Entry 8RIV (X-ray diffraction, 2.78 A resolution); this record covers chains C and E of the 6 polymer chains in the assembly.

Chain C:
Name: Tubulin alpha-1B chain
Source organism: Bos taurus
UniProtKB: P81947 (TBA1B_BOVIN); residues 1-451 here = UniProt positions 1-451
Amino-acid sequence (451 residues; numbered 1 to 451; the number before each row is that of its first residue):
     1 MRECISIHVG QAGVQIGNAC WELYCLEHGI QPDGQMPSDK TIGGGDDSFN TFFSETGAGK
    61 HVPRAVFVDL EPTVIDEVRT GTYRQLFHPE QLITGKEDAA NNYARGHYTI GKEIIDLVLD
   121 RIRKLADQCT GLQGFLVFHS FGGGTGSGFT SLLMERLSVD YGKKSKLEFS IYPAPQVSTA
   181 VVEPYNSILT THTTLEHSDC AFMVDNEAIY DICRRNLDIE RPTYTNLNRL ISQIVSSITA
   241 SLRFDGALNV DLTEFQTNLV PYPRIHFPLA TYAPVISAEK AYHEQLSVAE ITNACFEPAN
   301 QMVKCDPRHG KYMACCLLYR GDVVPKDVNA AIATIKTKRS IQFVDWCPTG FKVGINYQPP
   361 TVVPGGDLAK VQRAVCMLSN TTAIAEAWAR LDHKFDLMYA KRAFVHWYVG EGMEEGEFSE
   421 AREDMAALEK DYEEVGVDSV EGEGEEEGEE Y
Unresolved in the structure: 441-451
Ion coordination: Ca2+: Asp39, Thr41, Gly44, Glu55; Mg2+: Glu71 (together with GTP)
Ligand contacts:
  - A1H01 ((4-fluoranyl-2-methyl-1H-indol-5-yl) 3,4,5-trimethoxybenzenesulfonate): Thr179, Ala180, Val181
  - GTP (guanosine-5'-triphosphate): Gly10, Gln11, Ala12, Gln15, Ile16, Asp69, Asp98, Ala99, Ala100, Asn101, Ser140, Gly142, Gly143, Gly144, Thr145, Gly146, Ile171, Pro173, Val177, Ser178, Thr179, Glu183, Asn206, Tyr224, Leu227, Asn228, Ile231

Chain E:
Name: Stathmin-4
Source organism: Rattus norvegicus
UniProtKB: P63043 (STMN4_RAT); residues 5-145 here correspond to UniProt positions 49-189 (UniProt number = residue number + 44)
Amino-acid sequence (143 residues; numbered 3 to 145; the number before each row is that of its first residue):
     3 MADMEVIELN KCTSGQSFEV ILKPPSFDGV PEFNASLPRR RDPSLEEIQK KLEAAEERRK
    63 YQEAELLKHL AEKREHEREV IQKAIEENNN FIKMAKEKLA QKMESNKENR EAHLAAMLER
   123 LQEKDKHAEE VRKNKELKEE ASR
Unresolved in the structure: 3-5, 29-43, 143-145
Construct notes: initiating methionine (3); expression tag (4)
UniProt features mapped onto this chain:
  - modified residue: Ser46 (Phosphoserine)
Ion coordination: Ca2+ near Asp44 (its only coordinating residue here)

How chain C and chain E interact:
Pairs across the interface (34):
  His107(C) - Lys104(E)
  His107(C) - Met105(E)
  Tyr108(C) - Lys104(E)
  Tyr108(C) - Met105(E)  hydrophobic
  Tyr108(C) - Asn108(E)
  Thr109(C) - Arg112(E)
  Leu152(C) - Leu101(E)  hydrophobic
  Leu152(C) - Met105(E)  hydrophobic
  Glu155(C) - Leu101(E)
  Glu155(C) - Lys104(E)  salt bridge
  Arg156(C) - Leu101(E)
  Ser158(C) - Phe93(E)
  Ser158(C) - Ile94(E)
  Val159(C) - Ile94(E)
  Val159(C) - Ala97(E)  hydrophobic
  Val159(C) - Lys98(E)
  Gly162(C) - Ile94(E)
  Lys163(C) - Asn90(E)
  Lys163(C) - Phe93(E)
  Thr193(C) - Lys104(E)
  Glu196(C) - Phe93(E)
  Glu196(C) - Lys100(E)  salt bridge
  His197(C) - Phe93(E)
  His197(C) - Ala97(E)
  Val409(C) - His115(E)
  Gly410(C) - Arg112(E)
  Glu411(C) - Asn108(E)  hydrogen bond (backbone-side chain)
  Glu411(C) - Arg112(E)  salt bridge
  Gly412(C) - Asn108(E)
  Gly412(C) - Asn111(E)  hydrogen bond (backbone-side chain)
  Gly412(C) - Arg112(E)
  Met413(C) - Asn108(E)
  Glu414(C) - Ser107(E)  hydrogen bond
  Glu414(C) - Asn111(E)  hydrogen bond
Interface residues without a listed pair, chain C (20 interface residues in all): Lys112

Overview:
20 residues of chain C face 14 of chain E across their interface; the contacts include 4 hydrogen bonds and 3
salt bridges. Among the polar pairs are Glu155(C)-Lys104(E), Glu196(C)-Lys100(E) and Glu411(C)-Arg112(E).
Ligands of chain C: GTP and compound A1H01.
Here chain C is Tubulin alpha-1B chain (Bos taurus) and chain E is Stathmin-4 (Rattus norvegicus). Entry 8RIV
(T2R-TTL-1-K08 complex) was determined by X-ray diffraction (same publication as 8RIW).
